PDB entry 5E97 | X-ray diffraction, 1.63 A resolution | chains A and B

Chain A:
Protein: Heparanase
Organism: Homo sapiens
Notes: EC 3.2.1.166
Reference sequence: Q9Y251 (HPSE_HUMAN); residues 158-543 here = UniProt positions 158-543
Chain sequence (389 residues; each row starts with the number of its first residue):
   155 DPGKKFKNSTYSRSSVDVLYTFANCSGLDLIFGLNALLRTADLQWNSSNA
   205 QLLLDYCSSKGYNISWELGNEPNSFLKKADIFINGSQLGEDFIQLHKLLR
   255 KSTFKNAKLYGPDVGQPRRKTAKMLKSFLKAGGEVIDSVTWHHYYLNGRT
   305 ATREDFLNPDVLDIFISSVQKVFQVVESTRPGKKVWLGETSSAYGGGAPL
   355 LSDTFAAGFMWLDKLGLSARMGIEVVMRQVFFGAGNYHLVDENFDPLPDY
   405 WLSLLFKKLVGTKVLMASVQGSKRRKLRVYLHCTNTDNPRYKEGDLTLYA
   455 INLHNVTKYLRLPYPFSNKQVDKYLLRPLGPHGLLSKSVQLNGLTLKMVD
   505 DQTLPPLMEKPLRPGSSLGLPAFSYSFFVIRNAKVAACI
Not modelled in the structure: 155-158
Sequence notes: expression tag (155-157); conflict Arg-307 (Lys in Q9Y251)
Curated features (UniProtKB/Swiss-Prot):
  - region: Phe-527 to Ile-543 (Required for transferring proheparanase to the Golgi apparatus, secretion and subsequent enzyme activity and for enhancement of PKB/AKT1 phosphorylation)
  - active site: Glu-225 (Proton donor), Glu-343 (Nucleophile)
  - binding site (heparan sulfate group): Lys-158 to Asn-162, Gln-270 to Lys-280, His-296, Arg-303, Tyr-348 to Gly-350, Gly-389 to Tyr-391
  - glycosylation (N-linked (GlcNAc...) asparagine): Asn-162, Asn-178, Asn-200, Asn-217, Asn-238, Asn-459
Disulfide bonds: Cys-437/Cys-542
Glycans and other covalent adducts: glycan linked to Asn-162, Asn-200, Asn-238, Asn-459
Residues lining bound ligands: beta-D-glucopyranuronic acid / 2-acetamido-2-deoxy-alpha-D-glucopyranose / P-nitrophenol: Lys-159, Phe-160, Asn-224, Glu-225, Gln-270, Tyr-298, Arg-303, Glu-343, Tyr-348, Gly-349, Gly-350, Gln-383, Val-384, Gly-387, Ala-388, Gly-389, Tyr-391
Reported in the primary citation:
  - catalytic residues: Glu-343
  - binding site for beta-D-glucopyranuronic acid: Gly-349, Gly-350, Tyr-391
  - specificity-determining residues: Asn-224
  - binding site for 2-acetamido-2-deoxy-alpha-D-glucopyranose: Tyr-391

Chain B:
Protein: Heparanase
Organism: Homo sapiens
Notes: EC 3.2.1.166
Reference sequence: Q9Y251 (HPSE_HUMAN); numbering as in UniProt (aligned over 36-109)
Chain sequence (77 residues; numbered 33 to 109; the number before each row is that of its first residue):
    33 DPGQDVVDLDFFTQEPLHLVSPSFLSVTIDANLATDPRFLILLGSPKLRT
    83 LARGLSPAYLRFGGTKTDFLIFDPKKE
Not modelled in the structure: 33-35
Sequence notes: expression tag (33-35)
Curated features (UniProtKB/Swiss-Prot):
  - binding site (heparan sulfate group): Asp-62 to Asn-64, Thr-97
Residues lining bound ligands: beta-D-glucopyranuronic acid / 2-acetamido-2-deoxy-alpha-D-glucopyranose / P-nitrophenol: Asp-62, Asn-64, Gly-96, Thr-97
Reported in the primary citation:
  - binding site for beta-D-glucopyranuronic acid: Asp-62, Thr-97
  - binding site for 2-acetamido-2-deoxy-alpha-D-glucopyranose: Asn-64

Interface between chain A and chain B:
Pairs across the interface (211; chain A residue first):
  Phe-160(A) with Thr-97(B); Phe-101(B), hydrophobic
  Lys-161(A) with Phe-101(B)
  Asn-162(A) with Phe-101(B); Ile-103(B)
  Ser-163(A) with Thr-67(B); Phe-101(B), hydrogen bond (backbone-backbone); Leu-102(B); Ile-103(B), hydrogen bond (backbone-backbone)
  Thr-164(A) with Ile-103(B); Asp-105(B); Lys-108(B), hydrogen bond (backbone-side chain)
  Tyr-165(A) with Leu-102(B), hydrophobic; Ile-103(B), hydrogen bond (backbone-backbone); Phe-104(B); Asp-105(B), hydrogen bond (backbone-backbone)
  Ser-166(A) with Phe-104(B); Asp-105(B); Lys-108(B)
  Arg-167(A) with Phe-104(B); Pro-106(B), hydrogen bond (side chain-backbone); Lys-108(B); Glu-109(B), salt bridge
  Ser-169(A) with Phe-71(B)
  Val-172(A) with Phe-71(B); Leu-72(B), hydrophobic; Leu-75(B), hydrophobic
  Leu-173(A) with Phe-94(B), hydrophobic
  Thr-175(A) with Arg-81(B)
  Phe-176(A) with Leu-75(B); Arg-81(B); Ala-84(B), hydrophobic; Leu-92(B), hydrophobic
  Ala-177(A) with Leu-92(B), hydrophobic
  Cys-179(A) with Arg-81(B), hydrogen bond; Arg-85(B)
  Ser-180(A) with Arg-81(B); Ala-84(B); Arg-85(B); Ser-88(B)
  Gly-181(A) with Ser-88(B), hydrogen bond (backbone-side chain)
  Leu-182(A) with Ala-84(B); Ala-90(B)
  Asp-183(A) with Ala-90(B), hydrogen bond (backbone-backbone); Tyr-91(B); Leu-92(B), hydrogen bond (backbone-backbone)
  Leu-184(A) with Leu-92(B)
  Ile-185(A) with Tyr-91(B), hydrophobic; Leu-92(B), hydrogen bond (backbone-backbone); Arg-93(B); Phe-94(B), hydrogen bond (backbone-backbone)
  Phe-186(A) with Phe-94(B), hydrophobic
  Gly-187(A) with Phe-94(B), hydrogen bond (backbone-backbone); Thr-99(B)
  Leu-188(A) with Thr-99(B); Asp-100(B)
  Asn-189(A) with Thr-99(B); Asp-100(B), hydrogen bond (side chain-backbone); Phe-101(B); Leu-102(B), hydrogen bond (side chain-backbone)
  Ala-190(A) with Asp-100(B), hydrogen bond (backbone-side chain)
  Leu-191(A) with Asp-100(B); Phe-101(B), hydrophobic
  Asn-203(A) with Ile-103(B); Phe-104(B), hydrogen bond (side chain-backbone)
  Leu-206(A) with Phe-104(B)
  Leu-207(A) with Phe-104(B)
  Tyr-210(A) with Phe-104(B), hydrophobic
  Glu-221(A) with Arg-93(B), salt bridge
  Gly-223(A) with Asp-100(B)
  Asn-224(A) with Arg-93(B), hydrogen bond; Gly-96(B), hydrogen bond (side chain-backbone); Thr-97(B); Thr-99(B); Asp-100(B), hydrogen bond (backbone-side chain)
  Phe-229(A) with Asp-100(B)
  Lys-232(A) with Thr-97(B); Phe-101(B)
  Tyr-264(A) with Tyr-91(B)
  Asp-267(A) with Arg-93(B), salt bridge
  His-296(A) with Arg-93(B)
  Trp-340(A) with Tyr-91(B)
  Gly-342(A) with Arg-93(B)
  Glu-343(A) with Arg-93(B), salt bridge; Gly-96(B)
  Trp-365(A) with Leu-57(B), hydrophobic
  Leu-369(A) with Phe-56(B); Leu-57(B), hydrophobic
  Ala-373(A) with His-50(B); Val-52(B), hydrophobic; Phe-56(B), hydrophobic
  Arg-374(A) with Leu-49(B); His-50(B), hydrogen bond (backbone-side chain)
  Met-375(A) with His-50(B)
  Gly-376(A) with His-50(B)
  Ile-377(A) with Val-52(B); Phe-56(B)
  Glu-378(A) with Val-52(B); Ser-53(B), hydrogen bond (backbone-backbone); Phe-56(B)
  Val-379(A) with Ser-53(B); Ser-55(B); Phe-56(B); Ser-58(B)
  Val-380(A) with Phe-56(B), hydrogen bond (backbone-backbone); Leu-57(B); Ser-58(B), hydrogen bond (backbone-backbone)
  Met-381(A) with Ser-58(B); Arg-93(B)
  Arg-382(A) with Ser-58(B), hydrogen bond (backbone-backbone); Val-59(B); Thr-60(B), hydrogen bond (backbone-backbone)
  Gln-383(A) with Thr-60(B), hydrogen bond; Asp-62(B), hydrogen bond
  Val-384(A) with Thr-60(B); Ile-61(B), hydrophobic; Asp-62(B)
  Phe-385(A) with Val-59(B), hydrophobic; Thr-60(B), hydrogen bond (backbone-backbone); Leu-80(B), hydrophobic; Leu-83(B); Ala-84(B); Leu-87(B), hydrophobic
  Phe-386(A) with Ile-61(B); Leu-74(B), hydrophobic; Leu-80(B), hydrophobic
  Leu-393(A) with Val-59(B), hydrophobic
  Val-394(A) with Leu-80(B), hydrophobic; Leu-83(B), hydrophobic
  Asn-397(A) with Lys-79(B), hydrogen bond (backbone-side chain)
  Phe-398(A) with Leu-74(B); Ser-77(B); Lys-79(B); Leu-80(B), hydrophobic; Leu-83(B)
  Asp-399(A) with Lys-79(B), salt bridge
  Pro-400(A) with Leu-83(B), hydrophobic
  Tyr-404(A) with Leu-83(B), hydrogen bond (side chain-backbone); Gly-86(B)
  Ser-407(A) with Leu-57(B)
  Leu-408(A) with Gly-86(B); Leu-87(B)
  Phe-410(A) with Phe-56(B), hydrophobic; Leu-57(B), hydrophobic
  Lys-411(A) with Leu-57(B), hydrogen bond (side chain-backbone); Gly-86(B); Leu-87(B), hydrogen bond (side chain-backbone); Pro-89(B), hydrogen bond (side chain-backbone)
  Lys-412(A) with Gly-86(B), hydrogen bond (side chain-backbone)
  Thr-416(A) with His-50(B); Leu-51(B); Val-52(B), hydrogen bond (backbone-backbone); Ser-53(B); Pro-54(B)
  Lys-417(A) with Pro-48(B); His-50(B); Leu-51(B)
  Val-418(A) with Pro-48(B); Leu-49(B), hydrogen bond (backbone-backbone); His-50(B), hydrogen bond (backbone-backbone); Val-52(B), hydrophobic
  Leu-419(A) with Phe-44(B); Glu-47(B); Pro-48(B), hydrophobic; Leu-49(B)
  Met-420(A) with Asp-42(B); Phe-43(B); Phe-44(B), hydrogen bond (backbone-backbone); Leu-49(B), hydrophobic
  Ala-421(A) with Asp-42(B); Phe-43(B), hydrophobic
  Ser-422(A) with Leu-41(B); Asp-42(B), hydrogen bond (backbone-backbone)
  Val-423(A) with Val-39(B), hydrophobic; Asp-40(B); Leu-41(B), hydrophobic
  Gln-424(A) with Asp-40(B), hydrogen bond (backbone-backbone); Asp-42(B), hydrogen bond
  Leu-431(A) with Val-39(B), hydrophobic
  Leu-435(A) with Phe-43(B), hydrophobic
  Leu-452(A) with Leu-41(B), hydrophobic
  Val-460(A) with Asp-37(B)
  Thr-461(A) with Asp-37(B)
  Lys-462(A) with Asp-37(B), salt bridge
  Tyr-463(A) with Asp-37(B), hydrogen bond (backbone-backbone); Val-38(B); Val-39(B), hydrogen bond (backbone-backbone)
  Leu-464(A) with Val-39(B)
  Arg-465(A) with Val-38(B); Val-39(B), hydrogen bond (backbone-backbone); Asp-40(B), salt bridge; Leu-41(B), hydrogen bond (backbone-backbone)
  Leu-466(A) with Phe-43(B), hydrophobic
  Pro-467(A) with Leu-41(B); Phe-43(B), hydrophobic
  Phe-470(A) with Phe-43(B), hydrophobic
  Met-502(A) with Thr-82(B); Leu-83(B), hydrophobic
  Asp-505(A) with Lys-79(B); Thr-82(B), hydrogen bond (backbone-side chain)
  Gln-506(A) with Pro-78(B); Thr-82(B); Arg-85(B)
  Thr-507(A) with Thr-82(B)
  Leu-508(A) with Gly-86(B)
  Ile-534(A) with Phe-43(B), hydrophobic
  Val-539(A) with Thr-45(B)
  Ala-541(A) with Thr-45(B); Gln-46(B); Glu-47(B); Pro-48(B)
Other interface residues (no listed pair), chain A (109 interface residues in all): Ser-168, Val-170, Leu-192, Ala-233, Ser-372, Gly-387, Ala-388, Gly-415, Val-433, Leu-450
Other interface residues (no listed pair), chain B (65 interface residues in all): Asn-64, Leu-65, Lys-98, Lys-107

Summary:
The interface between chain A and chain B involves 109 residues on one side and 65 on the other; the contacts
include 47 hydrogen bonds and 7 salt bridges. Among the polar pairs are Arg-167(A)/Glu-109(B),
Glu-221(A)/Arg-93(B) and Asp-267(A)/Arg-93(B). The paper reports the catalytic residue Glu-343(A); a binding
site for beta-D-glucopyranuronic acid at Gly-349(A), Gly-350(A) and Asp-62(B) among others.
Here chain A is Heparanase and chain B is Heparanase, both from Homo sapiens. Entry 5E97 (Glycoside Hydrolase
ligand structure 1) was determined by X-ray diffraction (same publication as 5E8M, 5E98, 5E9B and 5E9C).
